PDB entry 5BMM | X-ray diffraction, 2.50 A resolution | chains A and C

# Chain A
Protein: Proto-oncogene tyrosine-protein kinase Src
From: Gallus gallus
Notes: EC 2.7.10.2
UniProtKB: P00523 (SRC_CHICK); residue numbers follow UniProt; this construct covers 251-533
Amino-acid sequence (286 residues; numbered 248 to 533; the number before each row is that of its first residue):
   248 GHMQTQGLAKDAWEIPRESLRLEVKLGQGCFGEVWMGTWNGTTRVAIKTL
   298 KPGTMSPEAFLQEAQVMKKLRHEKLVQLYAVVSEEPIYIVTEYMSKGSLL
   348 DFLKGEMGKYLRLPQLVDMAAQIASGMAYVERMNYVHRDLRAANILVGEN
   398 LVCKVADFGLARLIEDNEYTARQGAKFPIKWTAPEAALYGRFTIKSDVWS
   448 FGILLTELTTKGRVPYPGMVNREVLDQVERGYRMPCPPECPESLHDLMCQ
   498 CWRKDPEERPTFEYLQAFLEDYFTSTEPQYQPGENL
Not modelled in the structure: 248-258
Sequence notes: expression tag (248-250)
UniProt features mapped onto this chain:
  - active site: Asp386 (Proton acceptor)
  - binding site (ATP): Leu273 to Val281, Lys295
  - modified residue: Tyr416 (Phosphotyrosine), Tyr436 (Phosphotyrosine), Cys498 (S-nitrosocysteine), Tyr527 (Phosphotyrosine)
  - mutagenesis: Cys498 (C498A: Significant reduction in S-nitrosylation), Tyr527 (Y527F: Constitutively active)
What the authors report for this chain:
  - binding site for macrocyclic inhibitor MC25b (chain C): Leu273, Val281, Lys295, Ser345, Arg388, Leu393
  - catalytic residues: Lys295 (citing earlier work)
  - mutagenesis - K295M (100-fold): decreased binding to nitrophenylalanine compound
  - mutagenesis - K295M: unchanged binding to fluorescein-MC2
  - mutagenesis - T338M (5.3 \mu M), L407G (2,000-fold), R419P: decreased binding to MC25b
  - mutagenesis - T338I (0.016 \mu M): unchanged binding to nitrophenylalanine family (citing earlier work)
  - mutagenesis - L407G (200-fold): decreased binding to MC4
  - mutagenesis - R419P: unchanged binding to MC4
  - post-translational modification sites: Tyr416 (citing earlier work)

# Chain C
Protein: macrocyclic inhibitor MC25b
Amino-acid sequence (5 residues; each row starts with the number of its first residue):
     1 XAXXA
Modified residues: FUM (fumaric acid) at position 1, PFF (4-fluoro-L-phenylalanine) at position 3, PPN (para-nitrophenylalanine) at position 4; Ala2 (2-amino-3-cyclohexyl-propionic acid; ALC); Ala5 (L-ornithine; ORN)
Glycans and other covalent adducts: covalent link FUM_1-Ala5

# Interface between chain A and chain C
Pairs across the interface (34):
  Leu273(A) with PPN_4(C)
  Gly274(A) with PFF_3(C)
  Gln275(A) with PFF_3(C), hydrogen bond (backbone-backbone); PPN_4(C); Ala5(C)
  Gly276(A) with Ala2(C); PFF_3(C), hydrogen bond (backbone-backbone); Ala5(C)
  Cys277(A) with FUM_1(C); Ala2(C); Ala5(C), hydrogen bond (side chain-backbone)
  Phe278(A) with FUM_1(C); Ala2(C)
  Gly279(A) with Ala2(C), hydrogen bond (backbone-backbone); PFF_3(C)
  Glu280(A) with PFF_3(C)
  Val281(A) with PFF_3(C); PPN_4(C)
  Lys295(A) with PFF_3(C)
  Thr296(A) with PFF_3(C)
  Leu297(A) with PFF_3(C)
  Ile336(A) with PFF_3(C)
  Gly344(A) with PPN_4(C)
  Ser345(A) with PPN_4(C)
  Asp348(A) with PPN_4(C)
  Asp386(A) with Ala2(C)
  Arg388(A) with FUM_1(C), hydrogen bond (side chain-backbone)
  Ala390(A) with PPN_4(C)
  Asn391(A) with Ala2(C)
  Leu393(A) with PPN_4(C)
  Asp404(A) with Ala2(C); PFF_3(C)
  Leu407(A) with PFF_3(C)
  Ile411(A) with Ala2(C)
Also at the interface, not in a pair above, chain A (26 interface residues in all): Ala408, Tyr416

# In short
The interface between chain A and chain C involves 26 residues on one side and 5 on the other, with 5 hydrogen
bonds. Polar pairs include Cys277(A)-Ala5(C), Arg388(A)-FUM_1(C) and Gln275(A)-PFF_3(C). From the paper: the
catalytic residue Lys295(A); T338M, L407G and R419P of chain A reduce binding to MC25b; 5 substitutions were
tested in all.
Chain A is Proto-oncogene tyrosine-protein kinase Src (Gallus gallus) and chain C is macrocyclic inhibitor
MC25b; the structure, Src in complex with DNA-templated macrocyclic inhibitor MC25b, was determined by X-ray
diffraction.
